7Z1X - chains A and C of the 6 polymer chains in the assembly; structure by X-ray diffraction, 1.86 A resolution.

[Chain A]
Molecule: Gasdermin-D
Source organism: Homo sapiens
UniProt: P57764 (GSDMD_HUMAN); residue numbers follow UniProt; this construct covers 1-173, 185-246, 273-484
Amino-acid sequence (447 residues; numbered 1 to 484; 37 numbers in that range are skipped by the numbering (no residue carries them; nothing is unmodelled there); the number before each row is that of its first residue):
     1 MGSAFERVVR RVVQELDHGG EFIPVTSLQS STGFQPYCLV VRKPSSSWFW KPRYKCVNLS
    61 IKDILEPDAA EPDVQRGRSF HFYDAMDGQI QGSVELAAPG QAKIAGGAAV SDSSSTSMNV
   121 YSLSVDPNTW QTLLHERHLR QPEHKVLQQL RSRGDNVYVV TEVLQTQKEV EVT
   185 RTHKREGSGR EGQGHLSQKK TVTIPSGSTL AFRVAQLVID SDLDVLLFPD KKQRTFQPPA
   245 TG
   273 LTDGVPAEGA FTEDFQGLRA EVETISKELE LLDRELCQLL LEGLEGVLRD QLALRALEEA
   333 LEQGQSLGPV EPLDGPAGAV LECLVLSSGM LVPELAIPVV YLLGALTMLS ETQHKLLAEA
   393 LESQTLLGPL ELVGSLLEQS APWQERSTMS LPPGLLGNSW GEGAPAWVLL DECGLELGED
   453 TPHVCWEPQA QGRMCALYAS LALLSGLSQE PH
Disordered / not traced: 1, 86-115, 185-204, 336-339, 429-431, 482-484
Cystine bridges: C38-C56
UniProt features mapped onto this chain:
  - region: V277 to T296 (Linker helix loop)
  - site (Cleavage): D87, G88, D275, G276, L290, R291
  - modified residue: Y37 (Phosphotyrosine), C56 (S-(2-succinyl)cysteine), Y158 (Phosphotyrosine), C309 (S-(2-succinyl)cysteine), C467 (S-(2-succinyl)cysteine)
  - glycosylation: S338 (O-linked (GlcNAc) serine)
  - natural variant: V41 (V41A: Found in a patient with autism; uncertain significance)
  - mutagenesis: R7 to R11 (Impaired pore-formation), E15 (E15K: No spontaneous pyroptosis-inducing activity; when associated with D-192), L16 to F22 (Abolished ubiquitination by S.flexneri IpaH7.8), R42 to R53 (Abolished ability to form a pore), W48 to W50 (Abolished ability to form a pore), D63 to D73 (In AP1; promotes ability to release of interleukin-1 (IL1B and IL18) precursors), D87 to E95 (In AP2; promotes ability to release of interleukin-1 (IL1B and IL18) precursors), I104 (I104N: Decreased effectiveness in pore formation and pyroptosis induction. No effect on cleavage by CASP1), K204 (K204E: Reduced ability to form a pore), D234 (D234K: Does not affect ability to induce pyroptosis), K235 (K235D: Does not affect ability to induce pyroptosis), K236 (K236D: Does not affect ability to induce pyroptosis), 18 further mutagenesis entries in UniProt

[Chain C]
Molecule: Vhh-6
Source organism: Lama glama
Notes: antibody fragment or engineered binder
Amino-acid sequence (141 residues; each row starts with the number of its first residue):
     1 QVQLVETGGG LVQPGGSLRL SCTASGFIFS ANQMNWVRQA PGKGLEWLSG ISTRGDTTSY
    61 ADSVKGRFTI SRDNAKNTLY LQMNSLQPDD TAVYFCARVC IRGPEPKLRC DDWGQGTQVT
   121 VSSGGYPYDV PDYAGHHHHH H
Disordered / not traced: 123-141
Cystine bridges: C22-C96, C100-C110

[How chain A and chain C interact]
Pairs across the interface - 71 pairs, chain A then chain C:
  V222(A) - A31(C)
  D224(A) - S52(C)
  D224(A) - T53(C)  hydrogen bond
  S225(A) - D56(C)
  D226(A) - R54(C)  salt bridge
  L230(A) - I28(C)  hydrophobic
  L230(A) - A31(C)  hydrophobic
  F232(A) - I28(C)
  D234(A) - V2(C)
  D234(A) - G26(C)
  D234(A) - F27(C)
  D234(A) - R98(C)  salt bridge
  K236(A) - R98(C)
  K236(A) - D111(C)
  K236(A) - D112(C)  salt bridge
  Q237(A) - A31(C)  hydrogen bond (side chain-backbone)
  Q237(A) - N32(C)  hydrogen bond
  Q237(A) - R98(C)  hydrogen bond
  R238(A) - V99(C)
  R238(A) - D111(C)  salt bridge
  Q241(A) - A31(C)  hydrogen bond (side chain-backbone)
  Q241(A) - N32(C)
  Q241(A) - Q33(C)  hydrogen bond (side chain-backbone)
  Q241(A) - T53(C)
  Q241(A) - V99(C)
  P242(A) - Q33(C)
  P242(A) - V99(C)
  P242(A) - C100(C)
  P242(A) - I101(C)  hydrophobic
  P243(A) - Q33(C)  hydrogen bond (backbone-side chain)
  A244(A) - Q33(C)  hydrogen bond (backbone-side chain)
  A244(A) - W47(C)
  A244(A) - G50(C)
  A244(A) - I51(C)  hydrophobic
  A244(A) - S52(C)
  A244(A) - T57(C)
  A244(A) - T58(C)
  A244(A) - S59(C)
  T245(A) - W47(C)
  T245(A) - S59(C)
  T245(A) - R102(C)  hydrogen bond (backbone-side chain)
  G246(A) - Q33(C)
  G246(A) - C100(C)
  G246(A) - I101(C)
  G246(A) - R102(C)  hydrogen bond (backbone-backbone)
  G246(A) - G103(C)
  L273(A) - R102(C)
  L273(A) - G103(C)
  T274(A) - I101(C)
  Q411(A) - R109(C)  hydrogen bond (backbone-side chain)
  S412(A) - R109(C)
  A413(A) - R109(C)
  P414(A) - R109(C)
  E417(A) - R109(C)  salt bridge
  E417(A) - C110(C)
  E417(A) - D111(C)
  E417(A) - W113(C)
  R418(A) - Q39(C)
  R418(A) - F95(C)
  R418(A) - W113(C)
  S419(A) - L45(C)
  S419(A) - R109(C)
  T420(A) - G44(C)
  T420(A) - L45(C)  hydrogen bond (side chain-backbone)
  E448(A) - Q39(C)
  T453(A) - G42(C)  hydrogen bond (side chain-backbone)
  H455(A) - G44(C)
  C457(A) - Q39(C)
  C457(A) - K43(C)
  C457(A) - L45(C)
  E459(A) - Q39(C)
Also at the interface, not in a pair above, chain A (34 interface residues in all): P233, V277, P278
Also at the interface, not in a pair above, chain C (37 interface residues in all): N35, P104, L108
Interface features reported in the paper:
  - specific contacts: D224(A)-T53(C), D234(A)-R98(C) (salt bridge), K236(A)-D112(C) (salt bridge), R238(A)-D111(C) (salt bridge), Q411(A)-R109(C) (backbone contact), E417(A)-R109(C)
  - epitope / paratope residues, chain A: D224(A), D226(A), D234(A), K236(A), Q237(A), R238(A), Q241(A), Q411(A), E417(A), E448(A), E459(A)
  - interface residues, chain A: E448(A), E459(A)
  - epitope / paratope residues, chain C: N32(C), Q33(C), G42(C), L45(C), T53(C), R98(C), I101(C), P104(C), R109(C), D111(C), D112(C)

[Overview]
The interface between chain A and chain C involves 34 residues on one side and 37 on the other; the contacts
include 13 hydrogen bonds and 5 salt bridges. Polar pairs include D226(A)-R54(C), D234(A)-R98(C) and
K236(A)-D112(C). The paper describes contacts between D224(A) and T53(C) and E417(A) and R109(C); salt bridges
between D234(A) and R98(C), K236(A) and D112(C) and R238(A) and D111(C); a backbone contact between Q411(A)
and R109(C). From the paper: epitope/paratope residues D224(A), D226(A) and N32(C) among others; interface
residues E448(A) and E459(A).
Chain A is Gasdermin-D (Homo sapiens) and chain C is Vhh-6 (Lama glama); the structure, Crystal structure of
human Gasdermin D complexed with nanobodies VHH-2 and VHH-6, was determined by X-ray diffraction.
